8I9V - chains C1 and LP of the 56 polymer chains in the assembly; structure by electron microscopy, 3.10 A resolution.

[Chain C1]
Molecule: 3341-nt RNA strand
Organism: Chaetomium thermophilum
Sequence (3341 nucleotides; numbered 1 to 3341; the number before each row is that of its first residue):
     1 GGUUGACCUC GGAUCAGGUA GGAGGACCCG CUGAACUUAA GCAUAUCAAU AAGCGGAGGA
    61 AAAGAAACCA ACAGGGAUUG CCCUAGUAAC GGCGAGUGAA GCGGCAACAG CUCAAAUUUG
   121 AAAGCUGGCU UCGGCCCGCG UUGUAAUUUG GAGAGGAUGC UUUGGGCGAG GCUCCUUCUG
   181 AGUUCCCUGG AACGGGACGC CACAGAGGGU GAGAGCCCCG UAUAGUUGGA AGCCAAGCCU
   241 GUGUAAAGCU CCUUCGACGA GUCGAGUAGU UUGGGAAUGC UGCUCAAAAU GGGAGGUAAA
   301 UUUCUUCUAA AGCUAAAUAC CGGCCAGAGA CCGAUAGCGC ACAAGUAGAG UGAUCGAAAG
   361 AUGAAAAGCA CUUUGAAAAG AGGGUUAAAU AGCACGUGAA AUUGUUGAAA GGGAAGCGCU
   421 UGUGACCAGA CUUGCGCCCG GCGGAUCAUC CGGUGUUCUC ACCGGUGCAC UCCGCCGGGC
   481 UCAGGCCAGC AUCGGUUCUG GCGGGGGGAU AAAGGCCCAG GGAAUGUGGC UCCUCCGGGA
   541 GUGUUAUAGC CCUGGGUGUA AUACCCUCGC CGGGACCGAG GACCGCGCUC UGCAAGGAUG
   601 CUGGCGUAAU GGUCACCAGC GACCCGUCUU GAAACACGGA CCAAGGAGUC AAGGUUUUGC
   661 GCGAGUGUUU GGGUGUAAAA CCCGCACGCG UAAUGAAAGU GAACGUAGGU GAGAGCUUCG
   721 GCGCAUCAUC GACCGAUCCU GAUGUAUUCG GAUGGAUUUG AGUAGGAGCG UUAAGCCUUG
   781 GACCCGAAAG AUGGUGAACU AUGCUUGGAU AGGGUGAAGC CAGAGGAAAC UCUGGUGGAG
   841 GCUCGCAGCG GUUCUGACGU GCAAAUCGAU CGUCAAAUCU GAGCAUGGGG GCGAAAGACU
   901 AAUCGAACCA UCUAGUAGCU GGUUACCGCC GAAGUUUCCC UCAGGAUAGC AGUGUCGACC
   961 UUCAGUUUUA UGAGGUAAAG CGAAUGAUUA GGGACUCGGG GGCGAUUUUU AGCCUUCAUC
  1021 CAUUCUCAAA CUUUAAAUAU GUAAGAAGCC CUUGUUACUU AACUGAACGU GGGCAUUCGA
  1081 AUGUAUCGAC ACUAGUGGGC CAUUUUUGGU AAGCAGAACU GGCGAUGCGG GAUGAACCGA
  1141 ACGCGGGGUU AAGGUGCCGG AGUGGACGCU CAUCAGACAC CACAAAAGGC GUUAGUACAU
  1201 CUUGACAGCA GGACGGUGGC CAUGGAAGUC GGAAUCCGCU AAGGACUGUG UAACAACUCA
  1261 CCUGCCGAAU GUACUAGCCC UGAAAAUGGA UGGCGCUCAA GCGUCCCACC CAUACCCCGC
  1321 CCUCAGGGUA GAAACGAUGC CCUGAGGAGU AGGCGGCCGU GGAGGUCAGU GACGAAGCCU
  1381 AGGGCGUGAG CCCGGGUCGA ACGGCCUCUA GUGCAGAUCU UGGUGGUAGU AGCAAAUACU
  1441 UCAAUGAGAA CUUGAAGGAC CGAAGUGGGG AAAGGUUCCA UGUGAACAGC GGUUGGACAU
  1501 GGGUUAGUCG AUCCUAAGCC AUAGGGAAGU UCCGUUUCAA AGGGGCACUC GUGCCCCGUG
  1561 UGGCGAAAGG GAAGCCGGUU AAUAUUCCGG CACCUGGAUG UGGGUUUUGC GCGGCAACGC
  1621 AACUGAACGC GGAGACGACG GCGGGGGCCC CGGGCAGAGU UCUCUUUUCU UCUUAACGGU
  1681 CUAUCACCCU GGAAACAGUU UGUCUGGAGA UAGGGUUUAA UGGCCGGAAG AGCCCGACAC
  1741 UUCUGUCGGG UCCGGUGCGC UCUCGACGUC CCUUGAAAAU CCGCGGGAGG GAAUAAUUCU
  1801 CACGCCAGGU CGUACUCAUA ACCGCAGCAG GUCCCCAAGG UGAACAGCCU CUGGUUGAUA
  1861 GAACAAUGUA GAUAAGGGAA GUCGGCAAAA UAGAUCCGUA ACUUCGGGAA AAGGAUUGGC
  1921 UCUAAGGGUU GGGCACGUUG GGCUUUGGGC GGACGCCCUG GGAGCAGAGG GCCUCUAGCC
  1981 GGGCAACCGG CCGGCGGCCC UCAGCACCCG GGGUUGAAGC CCUUAGCAGG CUUCGGCCGU
  2041 CCGGCGUGCG GUUAACAACC AACUUAGAAC UGGUACGGAC AGGGGGAAUC UGACUGUCUA
  2101 AUUAAAACAU AGCAUUGCGA UGGCCAGAAA GUGGUGUUGA CGCAAUGUGA UUUCUGCCCA
  2161 GUGCUCUGAA UGUCAAAGUG AAGAAAUUCA ACCAAGCGCG GGUAAACGGC GGGAGUAACU
  2221 AUGACUCUCU UAAGGUAGCC AAAUGCCUCG UCAUCUAAUU AGUGACGCGC AUGAAUGGAU
  2281 UAACGAGAUU CCCACUGUCC CUAUCUACUA UCUAGCGAAA CCACAGCCAA GGGAACGGGC
  2341 UUGGCAAAAU CAGCGGGGAA AGAAGACCCU GUUGAGCUUG ACUCUAGUUU GACAUUGUGA
  2401 AAAGACAUAG GAGGUGUAGA AUAGGUGGGA GCUUCGGCGC CAGUGAAAUA CCACUACUCC
  2461 UAUUGUUUUU UUACUUAUUC AAUGAAGCGG GGCUGGACUU GCGUCCAACU UCUGGAGUUA
  2521 AGGUCCUUCG CGGGCCGACC CGGGUUGAAG ACAUUGUCAG GUGGGGAGUU UGGCUGGGGC
  2581 GGCACAUCUG UUAAACCAUA ACGCAGGUGU CCUAAGGGGG GCUCAUGGAG AACAGAAAUC
  2641 UCCAGUAGAA CAAAAGGGUA AAAGUCCCCU UGAUUUUGAU UUUCAGUGUG AAUACAAACC
  2701 AUGAAAGUGU GGCCUAUCGA UCCUUUAGUC CCUCGAAAUU UGAGGCUAGA GGUGCCAGAA
  2761 AAGUUACCAC AGGGAUAACU GGCUUGUGGC GGCCAAGCGU UCAUAGCGAC GUCGCUUUUU
  2821 GAUCCUUCGA UGUCGGCUCU UCCUAUCAUA CCGAAGCAGA AUUCGGUAAG CGUUGGAUUG
  2881 UUCACCCACU AAUAGGGAAC GUGAGCUGGG UUUAGACCGU CGUGAGACAG GUUAGUUUUA
  2941 CCCUACUGAU GAACUCGUCG CAAUGGUAAU UCAGCUUAGU ACGAGAGGAA CCGCUGAUUC
  3001 AGAUAAUUGG UUUUUGCGGU UGUCCGACCG GGCAGUGCCG CGAAGCUACC AUCUGCUGGA
  3061 UAAUGGCUGA ACGCCUCUAA GUCAGAAUCC AUGCCAGAAC GCGACGAUAC UACCCGCACG
  3121 UUGUAGACGU AUAAGAAUAG GCUCCGGCCU CGUAUCCUAG CAGGCGAUUC CUCCGCCGGC
  3181 CUCGAAGUGG CCGUCGGUAA UUCGCGUAUU GCAAUUUAGA CACGCGCGGG AUCAAAUCCU
  3241 UUGCAGACGA CUUAGAUGUG CGAAAGGGUC CUGUAAGCAG UAGAGUAGCC UUGUUGUUAC
  3301 GAUCUGCUGA GGGUAAGCCC UCCUUCGCCU AGAUUUCCCA G
Not modelled in the structure: 1-2, 800-905, 987-1028, 1438-1854, 1887-1894, 1904-2070, 2082, 2093-2283, 2359-2362, 2484-2545, 2571-2721, 2753-2756, 2822-2828, 2904-2914, 2937-2940, 3110-3111, 3121-3123, 3215-3217, 3338-3341

[Chain LP]
Protein: 60S ribosomal protein l17-like protein
Organism: Chaetomium thermophilum
UniProt: G0SGY1 (G0SGY1_CHATD); residues 1-187 here = UniProt positions 1-187
Amino-acid sequence (187 residues; row label = number of the first residue in the row):
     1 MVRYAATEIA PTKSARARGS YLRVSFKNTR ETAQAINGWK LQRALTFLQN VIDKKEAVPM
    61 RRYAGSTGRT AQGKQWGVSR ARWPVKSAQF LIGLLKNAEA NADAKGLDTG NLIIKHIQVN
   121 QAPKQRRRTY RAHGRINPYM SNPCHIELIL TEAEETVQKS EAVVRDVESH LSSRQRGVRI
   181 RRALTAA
Not modelled in the structure: 1, 128-137, 166-187

[How chain C1 and chain LP interact]
Pairs across the interface (96):
  U374(C1) with Lys-96(LP), sugar contact; Asn-97(LP), hydrogen bond to the base; Ala-100(LP), sugar contact
  A379(C1) with Arg-18(LP), sugar contact; Gly-19(LP), sugar contact; Ser-20(LP), hydrogen bond to the sugar
  G380(C1) with Ala-17(LP), sugar contact; Arg-18(LP), hydrogen bond to the sugar; Ser-20(LP), hydrogen bond to the phosphate; Asn-97(LP), sugar contact; Asn-101(LP), hydrogen bond to the base
  A381(C1) with Arg-16(LP), sugar contact; Arg-18(LP), salt bridge to the phosphate; Asn-101(LP), hydrogen bond to the sugar
  G382(C1) with Arg-16(LP), salt bridge to the phosphate
  A394(C1) with Tyr-21(LP), stacking on the base
  U403(C1) with Phe-26(LP), sugar contact; Tyr-63(LP), hydrogen bond to the phosphate; Asn-120(LP), hydrogen bond to the base; Gln-121(LP), sugar contact
  G404(C1) with Phe-26(LP), sugar contact; Arg-30(LP), phosphate contact; Arg-62(LP), salt bridge to the phosphate; Tyr-63(LP), hydrogen bond to the phosphate; Gln-118(LP), hydrogen bond to the base; Val-119(LP), hydrogen bond to the sugar; Asn-120(LP), sugar contact
  U405(C1) with Arg-30(LP), salt bridge to the phosphate; Gln-34(LP), phosphate contact; Arg-62(LP), salt bridge to the phosphate; His-116(LP), sugar contact; Ile-117(LP), sugar contact; Gln-118(LP), sugar contact
  U406(C1) with Asn-37(LP), hydrogen bond to the phosphate
  C426(C1) with Arg-3(LP), phosphate contact
  C427(C1) with Val-2(LP), phosphate contact; Arg-3(LP), hydrogen bond to the phosphate
  A428(C1) with Val-2(LP), phosphate contact
  G1423(C1) with Arg-126(LP), salt bridge to the phosphate
  U1424(C1) with Arg-126(LP), salt bridge to the phosphate
  G1425(C1) with Gln-121(LP), phosphate contact
  A1428(C1) with Lys-27(LP), sugar contact
  G1429(C1) with Ser-25(LP), hydrogen bond to the base; Lys-27(LP), salt bridge to the phosphate; Asn-28(LP), base contact; Tyr-63(LP), sugar contact; Ala-64(LP), phosphate contact; Gly-65(LP), sugar contact; Arg-82(LP), sugar contact; Asn-142(LP), hydrogen bond to the base
  U1430(C1) with Gly-65(LP), phosphate contact; Thr-67(LP), hydrogen bond to the phosphate
  A1434(C1) with Tyr-139(LP), hydrogen bond to the base
  A1435(C1) with Tyr-139(LP), hydrogen bond to the base
  U2313(C1) with Lys-54(LP), hydrogen bond to the sugar; Thr-67(LP), phosphate contact; Trp-83(LP), phosphate contact
  A2314(C1) with Arg-82(LP), salt bridge to the phosphate; Trp-83(LP), hydrogen bond to the phosphate; Val-85(LP), sugar contact
  G2315(C1) with Arg-82(LP), salt bridge to the phosphate; Pro-84(LP), phosphate contact; Val-85(LP), hydrogen bond to the phosphate; Lys-86(LP), hydrogen bond to the phosphate
  C2316(C1) with Lys-86(LP), salt bridge to the phosphate
  G2317(C1) with Arg-127(LP), salt bridge to the phosphate; Tyr-139(LP), phosphate contact; Met-140(LP), phosphate contact; Ser-141(LP), phosphate contact
  A2318(C1) with Tyr-139(LP), hydrogen bond to the sugar; Met-140(LP), hydrogen bond to the phosphate
  U2350(C1) with Ser-66(LP), hydrogen bond to the phosphate; Arg-69(LP), hydrogen bond to the base; Ser-79(LP), sugar contact; Arg-80(LP), hydrogen bond to the phosphate
  C2351(C1) with Ser-66(LP), hydrogen bond to the phosphate; Arg-69(LP), hydrogen bond to the sugar
  U2950(C1) with Arg-69(LP), hydrogen bond to the sugar
  G2951(C1) with Lys-74(LP), salt bridge to the phosphate
  C3115(C1) with Thr-156(LP), hydrogen bond to the sugar; Gln-158(LP), phosphate contact
  G3116(C1) with Thr-156(LP), sugar contact; Val-157(LP), sugar contact; Gln-158(LP), phosphate contact; Lys-159(LP), hydrogen bond to the phosphate
  C3117(C1) with Lys-159(LP), phosphate contact
  G3228(C1) with Glu-154(LP), hydrogen bond to the sugar
  G3229(C1) with Glu-154(LP), sugar contact
  U3237(C1) with Lys-74(LP), phosphate contact
  C3238(C1) with Lys-74(LP), phosphate contact
  C3248(C1) with Arg-69(LP), hydrogen bond to the sugar
  G3249(C1) with Arg-69(LP), sugar contact; Thr-70(LP), phosphate contact
  A3250(C1) with Ala-71(LP), phosphate contact; Lys-74(LP), phosphate contact
  U3334(C1) with Arg-43(LP), sugar contact
Interface residues without a listed pair, chain C1 (49 interface residues in all): A1436, U1437, A2319, A2949, A2952, G3230, A3333
Interface residues without a listed pair, chain LP (64 interface residues in all): Leu-22, Arg-23, Lys-40, Gln-75, Gly-77, Ser-87, Lys-105, Lys-124, Pro-138

[Overview]
49 residues of chain C1 face 64 of chain LP across their interface, with 34 hydrogen bonds, 13 salt bridges
and 1 aromatic stacking contact. Polar pairs include U374(C1)/Asn-97(LP), G380(C1)/Asn-101(LP) and
U403(C1)/Asn-120(LP).
Chain C1 is a 3341-nt RNA strand and chain LP is 60S ribosomal protein l17-like protein, both from Chaetomium
thermophilum; the structure, Cryo-EM structure of a Chaetomium thermophilum pre-60S ribosomal subunit - State
Dbp10-2, was determined by electron microscopy, deposited together with 8I9P, 8I9T, 8I9W, 8I9X, 8I9Y, 8I9Z and
8IA0.
